Entry 7M0I (X-ray diffraction, 2.81 A resolution); this record covers chains H and J of the 6 polymer chains in the assembly.

# Chain H (and J)
Name: Fusion glycoprotein F1
Source organism: Human metapneumovirus
Notes: chain J of this document is another copy of the same molecule, construct and numbering; everything in this record applies to it too
UniProtKB: C6F474 (C6F474_9MONO); residue numbers follow UniProt; this construct covers 112-489
Chain sequence (431 residues; numbered 112 to 542; the number before each row is that of its first residue):
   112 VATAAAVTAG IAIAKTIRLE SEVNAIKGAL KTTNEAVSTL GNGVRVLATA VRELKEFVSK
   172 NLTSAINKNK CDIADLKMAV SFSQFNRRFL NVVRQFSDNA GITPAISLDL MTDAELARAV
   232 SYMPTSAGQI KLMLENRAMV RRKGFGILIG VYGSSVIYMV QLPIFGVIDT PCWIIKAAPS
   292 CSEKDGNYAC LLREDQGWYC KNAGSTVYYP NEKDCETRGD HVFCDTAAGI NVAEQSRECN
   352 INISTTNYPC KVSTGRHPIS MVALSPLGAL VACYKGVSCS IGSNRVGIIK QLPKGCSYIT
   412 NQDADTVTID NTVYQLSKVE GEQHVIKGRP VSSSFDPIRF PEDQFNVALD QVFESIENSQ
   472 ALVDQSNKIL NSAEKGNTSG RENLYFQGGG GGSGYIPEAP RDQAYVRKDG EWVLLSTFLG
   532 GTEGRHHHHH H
Unresolved in the structure: 112-129, 482-542 (chain J: 112-130, 483-542)
Construct notes: expression tag (490-542)
Disulfide bonds: Cys283-Cys311, Cys292-Cys301, Cys326-Cys335, Cys350-Cys361, Cys384-Cys390
Covalent attachments: N-acetylglucosamine (NAG) linked to Asn172, Asn353

# Interface between chain H and chain J
Residue-residue contacts (130; chain H residue first):
  Leu130(H) - Glu131(J)
  Val134(H) - Val134(J)  hydrophobic
  Ile137(H) - Ile137(J)  hydrophobic
  Ile137(H) - Lys138(J)
  Ala140(H) - Leu141(J)  hydrophobic
  Leu141(H) - Leu141(J)
  Leu141(H) - Asn478(J)
  Leu141(H) - Leu481(J)  hydrophobic
  Lys142(H) - Asn478(J)  hydrogen bond (backbone-side chain)
  Thr144(H) - Asn145(J)  hydrogen bond
  Asn145(H) - Val474(J)
  Asn145(H) - Ser477(J)
  Asn145(H) - Asn478(J)  hydrogen bond
  Glu146(H) - Asn478(J)
  Val148(H) - Val148(J)  hydrophobic
  Val148(H) - Val474(J)  hydrophobic
  Ser149(H) - Gln471(J)
  Leu151(H) - Gly152(J)
  Gly152(H) - Ile467(J)
  Asn153(H) - Gln471(J)
  Val155(H) - Ile467(J)  hydrophobic
  Arg156(H) - Ile467(J)
  Leu158(H) - Ala159(J)  hydrophobic
  Ala159(H) - Phe464(J)  hydrophobic
  Thr160(H) - Phe464(J)
  Val162(H) - Val162(J)  hydrophobic
  Arg163(H) - Leu460(J)
  Arg163(H) - Phe464(J)
  Leu165(H) - Lys166(J)
  Lys166(H) - Phe451(J)
  Lys166(H) - Glu453(J)
  Lys166(H) - Phe456(J)
  Lys166(H) - Asn457(J)  hydrogen bond
  Glu167(H) - Glu453(J)
  Val169(H) - Val169(J)  hydrophobic
  Ser170(H) - Phe451(J)
  Ser170(H) - Glu453(J)
  Lys171(H) - Glu453(J)  salt bridge
  Leu173(H) - Thr174(J)
  Ala176(H) - Lys181(J)
  Ile177(H) - Ile177(J)  hydrophobic
  Asn178(H) - Phe446(J)
  Asn178(H) - Pro448(J)
  Asn178(H) - Ile449(J)  hydrogen bond (side chain-backbone)
  Asn180(H) - Ile177(J)
  Asn180(H) - Lys181(J)
  Asn180(H) - Ile184(J)
  Lys181(H) - Phe446(J)
  Lys181(H) - Asp447(J)
  Cys182(H) - Phe446(J)  hydrophobic
  Asp183(H) - Ile184(J)
  Asp183(H) - Lys188(J)  salt bridge
  Ile184(H) - Ile184(J)  hydrophobic
  Ala185(H) - Phe446(J)
  Leu187(H) - Leu187(J)
  Leu187(H) - Lys188(J)
  Leu187(H) - Val191(J)  hydrophobic
  Lys188(H) - Ser445(J)
  Met189(H) - Val442(J)
  Met189(H) - Ser443(J)
  Met189(H) - Ser444(J)
  Ser192(H) - Val442(J)
  Phe193(H) - Val442(J)  hydrophobic
  Gln195(H) - Arg440(J)
  Phe196(H) - Gly439(J)
  Phe196(H) - Arg440(J)
  Phe196(H) - Pro441(J)
  Phe196(H) - Val442(J)  hydrophobic
  Asn197(H) - Gly439(J)
  Arg199(H) - Ile437(J)
  Arg205(H) - Arg205(J)
  Ser208(H) - Ser218(J)
  Ser208(H) - Leu219(J)  hydrogen bond (backbone-backbone)
  Asp209(H) - Arg205(J)  salt bridge
  Asp209(H) - Gln206(J)  hydrogen bond
  Asp209(H) - Ser218(J)
  Asp209(H) - Asp220(J)
  Asn210(H) - Ala216(J)
  Ala211(H) - Arg252(J)
  Ala211(H) - Arg253(J)
  Ile213(H) - Arg253(J)
  Glu226(H) - Ile437(J)
  Arg229(H) - Glu433(J)  salt bridge
  Arg229(H) - His435(J)
  Pro235(H) - Gln426(J)
  Met270(H) - Lys429(J)
  Gln272(H) - Lys429(J)
  Val278(H) - Thr423(J)
  Asn313(H) - Thr423(J)
  Asn313(H) - Tyr425(J)  hydrogen bond
  Ala314(H) - Ile420(J)
  Ala314(H) - Asp421(J)
  Ala314(H) - Thr423(J)
  Gly315(H) - Ser371(J)
  Gly315(H) - Val388(J)
  Ser316(H) - Ser371(J)
  Asn342(H) - Ile370(J)
  Asn342(H) - Met372(J)
  Val343(H) - Ile370(J)
  Ala344(H) - His368(J)
  Ala344(H) - Ile370(J)
  Gln346(H) - His368(J)  hydrogen bond
  Asn358(H) - His368(J)  hydrogen bond (backbone-side chain)
  Ile449(H) - Asn172(J)
  Ile449(H) - Ala176(J)  hydrophobic
  Arg450(H) - Phe168(J)
  Phe451(H) - Glu164(J)
  Phe451(H) - Phe168(J)  hydrophobic
  Pro452(H) - Glu164(J)
  Gln455(H) - Glu164(J)
  Phe456(H) - Ala161(J)
  Phe456(H) - Glu164(J)  hydrogen bond (backbone-side chain)
  Ala459(H) - Val157(J)
  Ala459(H) - Ala161(J)  hydrophobic
  Val463(H) - Gly154(J)
  Val463(H) - Val157(J)  hydrophobic
  Val463(H) - Leu158(J)
  Ile467(H) - Leu151(J)  hydrophobic
  Ser470(H) - Ala147(J)  hydrogen bond (side chain-backbone)
  Ser470(H) - Leu151(J)
  Leu473(H) - Glu146(J)
  Leu473(H) - Thr150(J)
  Val474(H) - Ala147(J)  hydrophobic
  Gln476(H) - Thr143(J)
  Ser477(H) - Ala140(J)
  Ser477(H) - Thr143(J)
  Ser477(H) - Thr144(J)
  Ile480(H) - Ala136(J)  hydrophobic
  Ile480(H) - Ala140(J)  hydrophobic
  Leu481(H) - Ala140(J)  hydrophobic
Also at the interface, not in a pair above, chain H (94 interface residues in all): Glu133, Lys138, Phe168, Thr174, Phe207, Thr236, Ile275, Ala338, Asp447, Gln462, Ser466
Also at the interface, not in a pair above, chain J (94 interface residues in all): Val155, Leu165, Leu173, Lys179, Asn180, Thr214, Pro215, Ile217, Lys324, Glu327, Asn395, Val424, Val430, Asp461

# Overview
Chain H and chain J each contribute 94 residues to their interface, with 12 hydrogen bonds and 4 salt bridges.
Polar contacts include Lys171(H)-Glu453(J), Asp183(H)-Lys188(J) and Asp209(H)-Arg205(J). N-acetylglucosamine
is covalently linked to Asn172(H) and Asn353(H).
Both chains are Fusion glycoprotein F1 (Human metapneumovirus). Entry 7M0I (Crystal structure of a human
metapneumovirus subtype B2 trimeric fusion protein) was determined by X-ray diffraction.
